Entry 6TJQ (X-ray diffraction, 1.41 A resolution); this record covers chain BBB.

[Chain BBB]
Molecule: Glucosylceramidase
Source organism: Homo sapiens
Notes: EC 3.2.1.45, 2.4.1.-, 3.2.1.104
Reference sequence: P04062 (GLCM_HUMAN), isoform P04062-2; residues 1-497 here correspond to UniProt positions 20-516 (UniProt number = residue number + 19)
Amino-acid sequence (497 residues; each row starts with the number of its first residue):
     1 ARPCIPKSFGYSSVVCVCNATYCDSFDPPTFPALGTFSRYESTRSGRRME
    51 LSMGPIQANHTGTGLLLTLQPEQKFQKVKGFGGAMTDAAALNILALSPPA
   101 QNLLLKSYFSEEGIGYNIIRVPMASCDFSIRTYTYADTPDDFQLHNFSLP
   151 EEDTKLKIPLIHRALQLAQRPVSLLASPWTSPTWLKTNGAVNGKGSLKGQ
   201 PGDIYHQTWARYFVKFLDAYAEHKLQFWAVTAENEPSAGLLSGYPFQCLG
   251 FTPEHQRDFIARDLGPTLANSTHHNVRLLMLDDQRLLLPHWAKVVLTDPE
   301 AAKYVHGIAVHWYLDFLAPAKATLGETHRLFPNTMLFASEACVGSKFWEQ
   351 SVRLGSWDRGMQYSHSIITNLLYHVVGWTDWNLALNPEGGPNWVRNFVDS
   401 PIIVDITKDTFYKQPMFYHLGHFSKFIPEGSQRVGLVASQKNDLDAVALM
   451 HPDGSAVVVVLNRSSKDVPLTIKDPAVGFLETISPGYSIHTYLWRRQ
Disulfide bonds: Cys4-Cys16, Cys18-Cys23
Covalently attached groups: N-acetylglucosamine (NAG) linked to Asn19, Asn59, Asn146; (2R,3S,4S,5S)-5-fluoranyl-2-(hydroxymethyl)oxane-3,4-diol (NF8) linked to Glu340
Residues lining bound ligands: NF8 ((2R,3S,4S,5S)-5-fluoranyl-2-(hydroxymethyl)oxane-3,4-diol): Asp127, Phe128, Trp179, Asn234, Glu235, Phe246, His311, Tyr313, Cys342, Ser345, Trp381, Asn396, Val398
From the paper describing this entry:
  - catalytic residues: Glu340
  - binding site for NF8: Asp127, Trp179, Asn234, Glu340, Trp381, Asn396
  - conformationally variable residues (side-chain flip): Glu340
  - catalytic residues: Glu235 (citing earlier work)

[Overview]
Covalently linked N-acetylglucosamine: at Asn19, Asn59 and Asn146. Covalently linked compound NF8: at Glu340.
From the paper: catalytic residues Glu340 and Glu235; a binding site for NF8 at Asp127, Trp179 and Asn234
among others.
Chain BBB is Glucosylceramidase (Homo sapiens); the structure, Crystal Structure of Recombinant GBA in Complex
with 2-Deoxy-2-fluoro-beta-D-glucopyranoside, was determined by X-ray diffraction (same publication as 6TJK
and 6TN1).
